Entry 2C75 (X-ray diffraction, 1.70 A resolution); this record covers chains A and B.

Chain A (and B):
Name: Amine oxidase (flavin-containing) B
Organism: Homo sapiens
Notes: EC 1.4.3.4; chain B of this document is another copy of the same molecule, construct and numbering; everything in this record applies to it too
Reference sequence: P27338 (AOFB_HUMAN); residues 2-520 here correspond to UniProt positions 1-519 (UniProt number = residue number - 1)
Amino-acid sequence (520 residues; each row starts with the number of its first residue):
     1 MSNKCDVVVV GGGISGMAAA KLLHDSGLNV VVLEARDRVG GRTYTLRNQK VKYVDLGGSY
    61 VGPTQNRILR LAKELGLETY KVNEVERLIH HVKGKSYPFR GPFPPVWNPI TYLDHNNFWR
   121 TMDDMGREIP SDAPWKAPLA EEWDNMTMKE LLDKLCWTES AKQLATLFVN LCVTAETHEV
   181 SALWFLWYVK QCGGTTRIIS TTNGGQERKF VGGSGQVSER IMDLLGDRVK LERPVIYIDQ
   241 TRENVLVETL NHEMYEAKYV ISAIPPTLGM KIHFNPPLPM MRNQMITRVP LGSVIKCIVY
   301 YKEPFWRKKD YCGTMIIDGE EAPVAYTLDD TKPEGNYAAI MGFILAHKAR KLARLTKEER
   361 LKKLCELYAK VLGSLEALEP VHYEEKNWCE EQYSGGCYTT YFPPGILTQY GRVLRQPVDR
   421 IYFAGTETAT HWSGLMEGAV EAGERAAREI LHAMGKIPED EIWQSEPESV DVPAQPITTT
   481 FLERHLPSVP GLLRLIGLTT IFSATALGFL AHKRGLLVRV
Unresolved in the structure: 1-2, 502-520 (chain B: 1-2, 497-520)
Differences from the reference sequence: engineered mutation L435 (Tyr434 in P27338)
Covalent attachments: flavin-adenine dinucleotide (FAD) linked to C397
Small-molecule neighbours: FAD / N-propargyl-1(S)-aminoindan: V10, G11, G12, G13, I14, S15, G16, L33, E34, A35, R36, G40, G41, R42, T43, L56, G57, G58, S59, Y60, L171, C172, I198, I199, Q206, R233, P234, V235, A263, I264, P265, L268, I272, V294, K296, Y326, F343, W388, Y393, Y398, G425, T426, G434, L435, M436, A439

Interface between chain A and chain B:
Contacting residue pairs - 90 pairs, chain A then chain B:
  N145(A) with H178(B), hydrogen bond
  E150(A) with E150(B)
  H178(A) with N145(B), hydrogen bond; P404(B); G405(B)
  E179(A) with P404(B)
  V235(A) with H273(B)
  I236(A) with I236(B), hydrophobic; H273(B)
  Y237(A) with L250(B), hydrophobic
  E248(A) with H252(B), salt bridge
  L250(A) with Y237(B), hydrophobic
  H252(A) with E248(B), salt bridge
  T267(A) with M270(B)
  L268(A) with M270(B), hydrophobic
  M270(A) with T267(B); L268(B), hydrophobic; M270(B), hydrophobic; K271(B), hydrogen bond (backbone-side chain)
  K271(A) with M270(B), hydrogen bond (side chain-backbone); I272(B), hydrogen bond (side chain-backbone); H273(B), hydrogen bond (backbone-side chain)
  I272(A) with K271(B), hydrogen bond (backbone-side chain); Q392(B)
  H273(A) with P234(B); V235(B); I236(B); K271(B), hydrogen bond (side chain-backbone); Q392(B); Y393(B), hydrogen bond
  F274(A) with Q392(B), hydrogen bond (backbone-side chain)
  M280(A) with A353(B), hydrophobic; N387(B), hydrogen bond; C389(B), hydrophobic
  M281(A) with R350(B)
  N283(A) with C389(B), hydrogen bond (side chain-backbone); E390(B); E391(B), hydrogen bond (side chain-backbone); Q392(B)
  Q284(A) with L291(B); G292(B), hydrogen bond (side chain-backbone); S293(B), hydrogen bond; C389(B), hydrogen bond; G395(B), hydrogen bond (side chain-backbone); G396(B)
  T287(A) with T287(B); P290(B)
  R288(A) with P290(B); L291(B), hydrogen bond (side chain-backbone); S293(B), hydrogen bond; R350(B); Y401(B)
  P290(A) with T287(B); R288(B)
  L291(A) with Q284(B); R288(B), hydrogen bond (backbone-side chain)
  G292(A) with Q284(B), hydrogen bond (backbone-side chain)
  S293(A) with Q284(B), hydrogen bond; R288(B), hydrogen bond; Y410(B), hydrogen bond
  H347(A) with Q409(B)
  R350(A) with M281(B); R288(B); Q409(B), hydrogen bond; Y410(B), hydrogen bond
  A353(A) with M280(B), hydrophobic
  N387(A) with M280(B), hydrogen bond
  C389(A) with M280(B), hydrophobic; N283(B), hydrogen bond (backbone-side chain); Q284(B), hydrogen bond
  E390(A) with N283(B)
  E391(A) with N283(B), hydrogen bond (backbone-side chain)
  Q392(A) with I272(B); H273(B); F274(B), hydrogen bond (side chain-backbone); N283(B)
  Y393(A) with H273(B), hydrogen bond
  G395(A) with Q284(B), hydrogen bond (backbone-side chain)
  G396(A) with Q284(B)
  Y401(A) with R288(B); I406(B)
  P404(A) with H178(B); E179(B); P404(B), hydrophobic
  G405(A) with H178(B)
  I406(A) with Y401(B)
  Q409(A) with H347(B); R350(B), hydrogen bond
  Y410(A) with S293(B), hydrogen bond; R350(B), hydrogen bond
Interface residues without a listed pair, chain A (52 interface residues in all): T147, K149, P234, P277, L278, V289, A349, P403
Interface residues without a listed pair, chain B (50 interface residues in all): T147, K149, P277, V289, P403

Overview:
The interface between chain A and chain B involves 52 residues on one side and 50 on the other, with 36
hydrogen bonds and 2 salt bridges. Among the polar pairs are E248(A)-H252(B), N145(A)-H178(B) and
M270(A)-K271(B). Ligands of chain A: FAD / N-propargyl-1(S)-aminoindan.
Chain A and chain B are both Amine oxidase (flavin-containing) B (Homo sapiens); the structure, Functional
Role of the Aromatic Cage in Human Monoamine Oxidase B: Structures and Catalytic Properties of ..., was
determined by X-ray diffraction (same publication as 2C70, 2C72, 2C73 and 2C76).
